PDB entry 5IJ5 | X-ray diffraction, 2.55 A resolution | chain A

== Chain A ==
Protein: Serum albumin
From: Equus caballus
Reference sequence: P35747 (ALBU_HORSE); residues 1-583 here correspond to UniProt positions 25-607 (UniProt number = residue number + 24)
Amino-acid sequence (583 residues; each row starts with the number of its first residue):
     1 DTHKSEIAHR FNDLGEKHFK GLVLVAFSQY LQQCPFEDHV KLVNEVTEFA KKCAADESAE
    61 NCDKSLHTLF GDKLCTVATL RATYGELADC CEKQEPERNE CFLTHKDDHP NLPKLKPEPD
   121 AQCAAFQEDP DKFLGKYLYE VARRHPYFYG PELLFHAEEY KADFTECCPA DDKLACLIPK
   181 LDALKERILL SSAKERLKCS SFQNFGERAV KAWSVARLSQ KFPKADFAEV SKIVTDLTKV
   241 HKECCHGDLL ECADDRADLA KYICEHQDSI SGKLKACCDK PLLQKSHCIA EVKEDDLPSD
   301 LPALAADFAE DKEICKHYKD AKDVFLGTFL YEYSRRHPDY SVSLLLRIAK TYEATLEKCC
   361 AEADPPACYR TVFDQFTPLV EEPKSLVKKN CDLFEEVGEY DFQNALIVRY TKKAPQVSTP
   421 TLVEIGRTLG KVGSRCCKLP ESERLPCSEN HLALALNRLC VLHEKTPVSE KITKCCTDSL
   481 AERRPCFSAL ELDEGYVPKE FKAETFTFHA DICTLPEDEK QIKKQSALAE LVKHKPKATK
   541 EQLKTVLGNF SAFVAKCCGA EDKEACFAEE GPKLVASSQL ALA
Unresolved in the structure: 1-2
UniProt features mapped onto this chain:
  - binding site (Cu cation): His-3
  - binding site (Ca(2+)): Glu-6, Asp-13, Glu-243, Asp-248, Glu-251, Asp-254, Asp-258
  - binding site (Zn(2+)): His-67, His-246, Asp-248
  - modified residue: Ser-5 (Phosphoserine), Ser-58 (Phosphoserine), Ser-65 (Phosphoserine), Thr-83 (Phosphothreonine), Ser-418 (Phosphoserine), Thr-419 (Phosphothreonine), Thr-421 (Phosphothreonine), Ser-488 (Phosphoserine), Lys-533 (N6-methyllysine), Thr-545 (Phosphothreonine), Lys-563 (N6-succinyllysine)
Disulfide bonds: Cys-53/Cys-62, Cys-75/Cys-91, Cys-90/Cys-101, Cys-123/Cys-168, Cys-167/Cys-176, Cys-244/Cys-252, Cys-264/Cys-278, Cys-277/Cys-288, Cys-315/Cys-360, Cys-359/Cys-368, Cys-391/Cys-437, Cys-436/Cys-447, Cys-460/Cys-476, Cys-475/Cys-486, Cys-513/Cys-558, Cys-557/Cys-566

== Summary ==
From UniProt: Cu cation-binding residue His-3, 7 Ca2+-binding residues and 3 Zn2+-binding residues.
Chain A is Serum albumin (Equus caballus); the structure, Crystal structure of Equine Serum Albumin in the
presence of 50 mM zinc at pH 4.5, was determined by X-ray diffraction, deposited together with 5IJE, 5IIU,
5IIH, 5IIX and 5IJF.
